PDB entry 9UXE | electron microscopy, 3.17 A resolution | chains B and H of the 9 polymer chains in the assembly

Chain B:
Protein: Spike glycoprotein
Organism: Severe acute respiratory syndrome coronavirus 2
Reference sequence: P0DTC2 (SPIKE_SARS2); numbering as in UniProt (aligned over 1-1208)
Chain sequence (1259 residues; each row starts with the number of its first residue):
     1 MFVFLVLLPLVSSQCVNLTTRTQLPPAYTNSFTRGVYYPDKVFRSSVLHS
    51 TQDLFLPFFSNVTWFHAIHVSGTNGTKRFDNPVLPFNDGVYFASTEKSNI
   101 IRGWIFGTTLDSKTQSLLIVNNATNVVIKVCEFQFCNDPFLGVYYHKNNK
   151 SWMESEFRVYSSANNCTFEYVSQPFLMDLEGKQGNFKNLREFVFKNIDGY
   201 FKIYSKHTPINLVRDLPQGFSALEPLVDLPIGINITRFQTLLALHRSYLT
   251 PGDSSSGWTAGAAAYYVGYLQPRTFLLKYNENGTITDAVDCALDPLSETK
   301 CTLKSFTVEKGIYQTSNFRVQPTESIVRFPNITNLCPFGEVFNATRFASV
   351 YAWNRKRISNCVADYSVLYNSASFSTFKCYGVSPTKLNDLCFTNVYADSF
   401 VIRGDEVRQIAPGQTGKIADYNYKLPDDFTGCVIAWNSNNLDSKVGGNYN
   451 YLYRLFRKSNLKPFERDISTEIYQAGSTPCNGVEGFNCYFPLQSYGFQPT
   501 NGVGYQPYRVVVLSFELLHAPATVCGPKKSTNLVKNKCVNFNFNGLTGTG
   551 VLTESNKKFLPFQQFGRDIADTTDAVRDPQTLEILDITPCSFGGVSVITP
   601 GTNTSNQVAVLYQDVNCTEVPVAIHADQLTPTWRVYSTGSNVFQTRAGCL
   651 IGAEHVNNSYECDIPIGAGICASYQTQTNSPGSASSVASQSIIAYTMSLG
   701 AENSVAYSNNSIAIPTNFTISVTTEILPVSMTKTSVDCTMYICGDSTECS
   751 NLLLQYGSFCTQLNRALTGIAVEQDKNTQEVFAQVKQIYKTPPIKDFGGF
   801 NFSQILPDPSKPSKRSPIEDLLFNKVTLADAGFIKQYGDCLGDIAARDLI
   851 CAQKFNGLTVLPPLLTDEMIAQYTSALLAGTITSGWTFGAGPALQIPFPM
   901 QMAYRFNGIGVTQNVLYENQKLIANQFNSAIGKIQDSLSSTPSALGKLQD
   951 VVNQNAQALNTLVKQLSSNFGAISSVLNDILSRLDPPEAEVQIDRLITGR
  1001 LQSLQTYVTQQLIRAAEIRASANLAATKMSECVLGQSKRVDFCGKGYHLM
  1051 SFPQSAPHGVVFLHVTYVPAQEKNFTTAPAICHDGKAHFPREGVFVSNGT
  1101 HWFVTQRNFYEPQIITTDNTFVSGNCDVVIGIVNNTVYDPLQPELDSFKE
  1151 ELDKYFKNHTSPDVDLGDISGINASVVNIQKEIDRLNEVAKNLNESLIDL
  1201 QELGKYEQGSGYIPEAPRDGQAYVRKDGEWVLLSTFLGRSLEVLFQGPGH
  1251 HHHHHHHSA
Not modelled in the structure: 1-13, 70-76, 183-185, 622-638, 676-689, 829-854, 1145-1259
Cystine bridges: C15-C136, C131-C166, C291-C301, C336-C361, C379-C432, C391-C525, C480-C488, C538-C590, C617-C649, C662-C671, C738-C760, C743-C749, C1032-C1043, C1082-C1126
Covalent attachments: N-acetylglucosamine (NAG) linked to N61, N125, N165, N234, N282, N331, N603, N616, N657, N709, N717, N801, N1074, N1098, N1134; glycan linked to N343
Construct notes: conflict G682 (Arg in P0DTC2), S683 (Arg in P0DTC2), S685 (Arg in P0DTC2); engineered mutation P817 (Phe in P0DTC2), P892 (Ala in P0DTC2), P899 (Ala in P0DTC2), P942 (Ala in P0DTC2), P986 (Lys in P0DTC2), P987 (Val in P0DTC2); expression tag (1209-1259)
Swiss-Prot annotation at these positions:
  - region: N280 to C301 (Putative superantigen), R403 to D405 (Integrin-binding motif), N448 to F456 (Immunodominant HLA epitope recognized by the CD8+), P681, A684 (Putative superantigen), S816 to Y837 (Fusion peptide 1), K835 to F855 (Fusion peptide 2), D1163 to E1202 (Heptad repeat 2)
  - site: R815, S816 (Cleavage)
  - glycosylation: N17 (N-linked (GlcNAc...) (complex) asparagine), N61 (N-linked (GlcNAc...) (hybrid) asparagine), N74 (N-linked (GlcNAc...) (complex) asparagine), N122 (N-linked (GlcNAc...) (hybrid) asparagine), N149 (N-linked (GlcNAc...) (complex) asparagine), N165 (N-linked (GlcNAc...) (complex) asparagine), N234 (N-linked (GlcNAc...) (high mannose) asparagine), N282 (N-linked (GlcNAc...) (complex) asparagine), T323 (O-linked (GalNAc) threonine), S325 (O-linked (HexNAc...) serine), N331 (N-linked (GlcNAc...) (complex) asparagine), N343 (N-linked (GlcNAc...) (complex) asparagine), N603 (N-linked (GlcNAc...) (hybrid) asparagine), N616 (N-linked (GlcNAc...) (complex) asparagine), N657 (N-linked (GlcNAc...) (complex) asparagine), T676 (O-linked (GlcNAc...) threonine), T678 (O-linked (GlcNAc...) threonine), N709 (N-linked (GlcNAc...) (high mannose) asparagine), N717 (N-linked (GlcNAc...) (hybrid) asparagine), N801 (N-linked (GlcNAc...) (hybrid) asparagine) and 6 more in UniProt
  - natural variant: L5 (L5F: In strain: Iota/B.1.526), S13 (S13I: In strain: Epsilon/B.1.427/B.1.429), L18 (L18F: In strain: Beta/B.1.351, Gamma/P.1 and 1 more), T19 (T19I: In strain: Omicron/BQ.1.1, Omicron/XBB.1.5 and 1 more; T19R: In strain: Delta/B.1.617.2, Omicron/BA.2 and 4 more), T20 (T20N: In strain: Gamma/P.1), L24 to A27 (sequence variant, change not given here; In strain: Omicron/BA.2, Omicron/BA.2.12.1 and 6 more), P26 (P26S: In strain: Gamma/P.1), Q52 (Q52H: In strain: Omicron/EG.5.1), A67 (A67V: In strain: Eta/B.1.525, Omicron/BA.1), H69 to V70 (deletion: In strain: Alpha/B.1.1.7, Eta/B.1.525 and 5 more), G75 (G75V: In strain: Lambda/C.37), T76 (T76I: In strain: Lambda/C.37), 82 further natural variant entries in UniProt
  - mutagenesis: H69 to V70 (Increased incorporation of cleaved spike into virions), N121 (N121Q: Partial loss of biliverdin affinity), R190 (R190K: Partial loss of biliverdin affinity), N234 (N234Q: Increased resistance to neutralizing antibodies), N331 (N331Q: Reduced viral infectivity), N343 (N343Q: Reduced viral infectivity), L452 (L452R: Increased resistance to neutralizing antibodies. Decreases HLA binding to NF9 epitope. Increased binding affinity to human ACE2), Y453 (Y453F: Decreased HLA binding to NF9 epitope. Increased binding affinity to human ACE2), A475 (A475V: Increased resistance to neutralizing antibodies), V483 (V483A: Increased resistance to neutralizing antibodies), E484 (E484D: Increased replication in human TMEM106B overexpressing cells), F490 (F490L: Increased resistance to neutralizing antibodies and human covalescent sera neutralization), 12 further mutagenesis entries in UniProt

Chain H:
Protein: Antibody KXD355, heavy chain
Organism: Homo sapiens
Notes: antibody fragment or engineered binder
Chain sequence (237 residues; each row starts with the number of its first residue):
     1 EVQLVESGGGLVQPGGSLRLSCAASGFTFSGYWMHWVRQAPGKGLVWVSR
    51 VNRDGSDADYADSVKGRFTISKDNAKNTLFLQMNSLRTEDTAVYYCVREA
   101 TTFGVIIMPEWYFDLWGRGTLVTVSSASTKGPSVFPLAPSSKSTSGGTAA
   151 LGCLVKDYFPEPVTVSWNSGALTSGVHTFPAVLQSSGLYSLSSVVTVPSS
   201 SLGTQTYICNVNHKPSNTKVDKRVEPKSCDKHHHHHH
Not modelled in the structure: 228-237
Cystine bridges: C22-C96

Interface between chain B and chain H:
Contacting residue pairs - 17 pairs, chain B then chain H:
  N343(B) - R53(H)  hydrogen bond (backbone-side chain)
  N343(B) - V105(H)
  N343(B) - I107(H)
  T345(B) - D54(H)  hydrogen bond
  R346(B) - D54(H)  salt bridge
  R346(B) - S56(H)
  R346(B) - D57(H)  salt bridge
  S371(B) - V105(H)
  S373(B) - I106(H)
  F374(B) - V105(H)  hydrophobic
  W436(B) - I106(H)
  N437(B) - M108(H)
  N440(B) - M108(H)
  N440(B) - P109(H)  hydrogen bond (side chain-backbone)
  N440(B) - W111(H)
  L441(B) - W33(H)  hydrophobic
  L441(B) - M108(H)  hydrophobic
Interface residues without a listed pair, chain B (11 interface residues in all): F342
Interface residues without a listed pair, chain H (13 interface residues in all): R50, G104

Overview:
Chain B and chain H form an interface of 11 and 13 residues respectively; the contacts include 3 hydrogen
bonds and 2 salt bridges. Polar contacts include R346(B)-D54(H), R346(B)-D57(H) and N343(B)-R53(H). Covalently
linked N-acetylglucosamine: at N61(B), N125(B), N165(B), N234(B), N282(B) and N331(B) and 9 more.
Here chain B is Spike glycoprotein (Severe acute respiratory syndrome coronavirus 2) and chain H is Antibody
KXD355, heavy chain (Homo sapiens). Entry 9UXE (SARS-CoV2 Spike protein with Fab fragment antibody
KXD355,state2) was determined by electron microscopy, deposited together with 9UXD.
